PDB entry 6BIY | X-ray diffraction, 2.05 A resolution | chains B and C of the 3 polymer chains in the assembly

[Chain B]
Protein: HLA class II DR-beta (HLA-DR B)
From: Homo sapiens
Reference sequence: Q29890 (Q29890_HUMAN); residues 1-190 here correspond to UniProt positions 30-219 (UniProt number = residue number + 29)
Chain sequence (200 residues; each row starts with the number of its first residue; numbers below 1 keep their minus sign (Gly-1 is residue -1)):
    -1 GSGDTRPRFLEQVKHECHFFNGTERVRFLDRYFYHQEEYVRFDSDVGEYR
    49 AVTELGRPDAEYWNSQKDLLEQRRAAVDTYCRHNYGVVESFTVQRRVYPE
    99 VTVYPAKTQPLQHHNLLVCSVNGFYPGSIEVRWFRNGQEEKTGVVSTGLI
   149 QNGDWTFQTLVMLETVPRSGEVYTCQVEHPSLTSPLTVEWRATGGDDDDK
Disordered / not traced: -1 to 1, 191-198
Construct notes: expression tag (-1 to 0, 191-198)
Disulfide bonds: Cys15-Cys79, Cys117-Cys173
Small-molecule neighbours: B3P (2-[3-(2-hydroxy-1,1-dihydroxymethyl-ethylamino)-propylamino]-2-hydroxymethyl-propane-1,3-diol): Ser42, Asp43, Val75
What the authors report for this chain:
  - contacts within the chain: Asp28-Arg71 (salt bridge)
  - specificity-determining residues: Val86 (proposed by the authors, not directly observed)

[Chain C]
Protein: Histone2B_69-81
Chain sequence (13 residues; numbered 1 to 13; the number before each row is that of its first residue):
     1 DIFERIASEASRL

[Chain B / chain C interface]
Contacting residue pairs (29; chain B residue first):
  Val11(B) - Ser8(C)
  His13(B) - Ile6(C)
  His13(B) - Ala7(C)
  His13(B) - Ser8(C)  hydrogen bond
  Phe26(B) - Ile6(C)  hydrophobic
  Tyr30(B) - Ser8(C)
  Tyr30(B) - Glu9(C)  hydrogen bond (side chain-backbone)
  Tyr47(B) - Glu9(C)  hydrogen bond
  Asp57(B) - Ser11(C)  hydrogen bond
  Tyr60(B) - Ala10(C)
  Tyr60(B) - Arg12(C)
  Trp61(B) - Glu9(C)
  Trp61(B) - Ala10(C)  hydrogen bond (side chain-backbone)
  Trp61(B) - Ser11(C)
  Leu67(B) - Glu9(C)
  Arg71(B) - Ile6(C)
  Arg71(B) - Ala7(C)  hydrogen bond (side chain-backbone)
  Arg71(B) - Glu9(C)  salt bridge
  Ala74(B) - Ile6(C)  hydrophobic
  Tyr78(B) - Glu4(C)
  Tyr78(B) - Arg5(C)
  Tyr78(B) - Ile6(C)
  His81(B) - Ile2(C)  hydrogen bond (side chain-backbone)
  His81(B) - Glu4(C)
  Asn82(B) - Phe3(C)
  Asn82(B) - Glu4(C)  hydrogen bond (side chain-backbone)
  Val85(B) - Asp1(C)
  Val85(B) - Ile2(C)
  Val86(B) - Phe3(C)  hydrophobic
Interface residues without a listed pair, chain B (17 interface residues in all): Thr77
Interface features reported in the paper:
  - interface residues, chain B: Arg71(B)

[In short]
17 residues of chain B and 12 residues of chain C are in contact; the contacts include 8 hydrogen bonds and 1
salt bridge. Polar contacts include Arg71(B)-Glu9(C), His13(B)-Ser8(C) and Tyr30(B)-Glu9(C). Chain B binds
compound B3P. The paper reports the interface residue Arg71(B); the specificity determinant Val86(B).
Chain B is HLA class II DR-beta (HLA-DR B) (Homo sapiens) and chain C is Histone2B_69-81; the structure,
HLA-DRB1 in complex with Histone 2B peptide, was determined by X-ray diffraction, deposited together with
6BIJ, 6BIL, 6BIN, 6BIR, 6BIV, 6BIX and 6BIZ.
